PDB entry 6TKI | X-ray diffraction, 1.80 A resolution | chains L and H of the 3 polymer chains in the assembly

# Chain L
Protein: Thrombin light chain
From: Homo sapiens
Notes: EC 3.4.21.5
Reference sequence: P00734 (THRB_HUMAN); residues 285-320 here correspond to UniProt positions 328-363 (UniProt number = residue number + 43)
Sequence (36 residues; numbered 285 to 320; the number before each row is that of its first residue):
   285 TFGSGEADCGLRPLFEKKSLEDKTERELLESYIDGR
Disordered / not traced: 285-289, 320
Swiss-Prot annotation at these positions:
  - site: Arg-320 (Cleavage)

# Chain H
Protein: Thrombin heavy chain
From: Homo sapiens
Notes: EC 3.4.21.5
Reference sequence: P00734 (THRB_HUMAN); residues 321-579 here correspond to UniProt positions 364-622 (UniProt number = residue number + 43)
Sequence (259 residues; each row starts with the number of its first residue):
   321 IVEGSDAEIGMSPWQVMLFRKSPQELLCGASLISDRWVLTAAHCLLYPPW
   371 DKNFTENDLLVRIGKHSRTRYERNIEKISMLEKIYIHPRYNWRENLDRDI
   421 ALMKLKKPVAFSDYIHPVCLPDRETAASLLQAGYKGRVTGWGNLKETWTA
   471 NVGKGQPSVLQVVNLPIVERPVCKDSTRIRITDNMFCAGYKPDEGKRGDA
   521 CEGDSGGPFVMKSPFNNRWYQMGIVSWGEGCDRDGKYGFYTHVFRLKKWI
   571 QKVIDQFGE
Disordered / not traced: 389-394, 467-474
Cystine bridges: Cys-348/Cys-364, Cys-493/Cys-507, Cys-521/Cys-551
Glycans and other covalent adducts: N-acetylglucosamine (NAG) linked to Asn-373
Bound ions: Na+: Arg-553, Lys-556
Swiss-Prot annotation at these positions:
  - region: Ala-508 to Val-530 (High affinity receptor-binding region which is also known as the TP508 peptide)
  - active site (Charge relay system): His-363, Asp-419, Ser-525
  - glycosylation: Asn-373 (N-linked (GlcNAc...) (complex) asparagine)

# Chain L / chain H interface
Disulfides between the chains: Cys-293(L)/Cys-439(H)
Residue-residue contacts (62):
  Glu-290(L) / Ile-353(H)
  Glu-290(L) / Ser-354(H)
  Glu-290(L) / Asp-355(H)  hydrogen bond (side chain-backbone)
  Glu-290(L) / Phe-431(H)
  Ala-291(L) / Arg-538(H)  hydrogen bond (backbone-side chain)
  Asp-292(L) / His-436(H)  salt bridge
  Asp-292(L) / Arg-538(H)
  Cys-293(L) / Pro-437(H)
  Cys-293(L) / Val-438(H)
  Cys-293(L) / Cys-439(H)  disulfide
  Cys-293(L) / Arg-538(H)  hydrogen bond (backbone-side chain)
  Gly-294(L) / Pro-437(H)  hydrogen bond (backbone-backbone)
  Gly-294(L) / Cys-439(H)
  Gly-294(L) / Arg-538(H)
  Gly-294(L) / Trp-539(H)  hydrogen bond (backbone-backbone)
  Leu-295(L) / His-436(H)  hydrogen bond (backbone-side chain)
  Leu-295(L) / Asn-537(H)
  Leu-295(L) / Arg-538(H)
  Arg-296(L) / Gly-330(H)
  Arg-296(L) / Met-331(H)  hydrogen bond (side chain-backbone)
  Arg-296(L) / Pro-333(H)
  Arg-296(L) / Trp-334(H)
  Arg-296(L) / Arg-457(H)
  Arg-296(L) / Trp-539(H)
  Pro-297(L) / Ser-432(H)
  Pro-297(L) / Asp-433(H)
  Pro-297(L) / His-436(H)
  Leu-298(L) / Ile-329(H)
  Leu-298(L) / Asp-433(H)
  Phe-299(L) / Glu-328(H)
  Phe-299(L) / Ile-329(H)
  Phe-299(L) / Gly-330(H)
  Phe-299(L) / Met-331(H)  hydrophobic
  Glu-300(L) / Lys-532(H)  salt bridge
  Glu-300(L) / Asn-537(H)
  Glu-300(L) / Trp-539(H)  hydrogen bond
  Lys-301(L) / His-436(H)
  Asp-306(L) / Glu-328(H)
  Asp-306(L) / Met-331(H)
  Asp-306(L) / Arg-457(H)  salt bridge
  Asp-306(L) / Trp-539(H)
  Lys-307(L) / Glu-328(H)  hydrogen bond (backbone-side chain)
  Thr-308(L) / Met-331(H)
  Thr-308(L) / Arg-457(H)  hydrogen bond
  Thr-308(L) / Asn-484(H)  hydrogen bond
  Glu-309(L) / Arg-457(H)
  Glu-309(L) / Lys-532(H)  salt bridge
  Glu-311(L) / Lys-455(H)  salt bridge
  Glu-311(L) / Asn-484(H)  hydrogen bond
  Glu-311(L) / Tyr-510(H)  hydrogen bond
  Leu-312(L) / Lys-455(H)
  Leu-312(L) / Gly-456(H)
  Leu-312(L) / Arg-457(H)
  Leu-312(L) / Asn-484(H)
  Leu-312(L) / Trp-539(H)  hydrophobic
  Ser-315(L) / Gly-453(H)
  Ser-315(L) / Tyr-454(H)
  Ser-315(L) / Lys-455(H)  hydrogen bond (side chain-backbone)
  Tyr-316(L) / Tyr-454(H)  hydrogen bond (backbone-side chain)
  Tyr-316(L) / Lys-455(H)  hydrogen bond (side chain-backbone)
  Tyr-316(L) / Met-531(H)
  Tyr-316(L) / Lys-532(H)
Interface residues without a listed pair, chain L (21 interface residues in all): Leu-313
Interface residues without a listed pair, chain H (33 interface residues in all): Tyr-434, Leu-449, Val-530, Pro-534, Asn-536

# Overview
Chain L and chain H form an interface of 21 and 33 residues respectively; the contacts include 1 disulfide
bond, 16 hydrogen bonds and 5 salt bridges. Among the polar pairs are Asp-292(L)/His-436(H),
Glu-300(L)/Lys-532(H) and Asp-306(L)/Arg-457(H). Covalently linked N-acetylglucosamine: at Asn-373(H).
Here chain L is Thrombin light chain and chain H is Thrombin heavy chain, both from Homo sapiens. Entry 6TKI
(Tsetse thrombin inhibitor in complex with human alpha-thrombin - tetragonal form at 12.7keV) was determined
by X-ray diffraction, deposited together with 6TKG, 6TKH, 6TKJ and 6TKL.
